PDB entry 8E6X | electron microscopy, 4.27 A resolution (low resolution: residue-level contacts below are approximate; hydrogen-bond / salt-bridge calls are withheld) | chains 6 and B of the 9 polymer chains in the assembly

Chain 6:
Molecule: T DNA
Sequence (60 nucleotides; row label = number of the first residue in the row):
     2 CCCTGTCTGG CGTCCTCTCA CCTATGATCA TGACGGTCGT CAGTGTGTAG ATGATTAGTT
Not modelled in the structure: 39-61

Chain B:
Protein: DNA-directed RNA polymerase subunit beta'
Organism: Escherichia coli
Notes: EC 2.7.7.6
UniProtKB: P0A8T7 (RPOC_ECOLI); residue numbers follow UniProt; this construct covers 1-1407
Amino-acid sequence (1407 residues; each row starts with the number of its first residue):
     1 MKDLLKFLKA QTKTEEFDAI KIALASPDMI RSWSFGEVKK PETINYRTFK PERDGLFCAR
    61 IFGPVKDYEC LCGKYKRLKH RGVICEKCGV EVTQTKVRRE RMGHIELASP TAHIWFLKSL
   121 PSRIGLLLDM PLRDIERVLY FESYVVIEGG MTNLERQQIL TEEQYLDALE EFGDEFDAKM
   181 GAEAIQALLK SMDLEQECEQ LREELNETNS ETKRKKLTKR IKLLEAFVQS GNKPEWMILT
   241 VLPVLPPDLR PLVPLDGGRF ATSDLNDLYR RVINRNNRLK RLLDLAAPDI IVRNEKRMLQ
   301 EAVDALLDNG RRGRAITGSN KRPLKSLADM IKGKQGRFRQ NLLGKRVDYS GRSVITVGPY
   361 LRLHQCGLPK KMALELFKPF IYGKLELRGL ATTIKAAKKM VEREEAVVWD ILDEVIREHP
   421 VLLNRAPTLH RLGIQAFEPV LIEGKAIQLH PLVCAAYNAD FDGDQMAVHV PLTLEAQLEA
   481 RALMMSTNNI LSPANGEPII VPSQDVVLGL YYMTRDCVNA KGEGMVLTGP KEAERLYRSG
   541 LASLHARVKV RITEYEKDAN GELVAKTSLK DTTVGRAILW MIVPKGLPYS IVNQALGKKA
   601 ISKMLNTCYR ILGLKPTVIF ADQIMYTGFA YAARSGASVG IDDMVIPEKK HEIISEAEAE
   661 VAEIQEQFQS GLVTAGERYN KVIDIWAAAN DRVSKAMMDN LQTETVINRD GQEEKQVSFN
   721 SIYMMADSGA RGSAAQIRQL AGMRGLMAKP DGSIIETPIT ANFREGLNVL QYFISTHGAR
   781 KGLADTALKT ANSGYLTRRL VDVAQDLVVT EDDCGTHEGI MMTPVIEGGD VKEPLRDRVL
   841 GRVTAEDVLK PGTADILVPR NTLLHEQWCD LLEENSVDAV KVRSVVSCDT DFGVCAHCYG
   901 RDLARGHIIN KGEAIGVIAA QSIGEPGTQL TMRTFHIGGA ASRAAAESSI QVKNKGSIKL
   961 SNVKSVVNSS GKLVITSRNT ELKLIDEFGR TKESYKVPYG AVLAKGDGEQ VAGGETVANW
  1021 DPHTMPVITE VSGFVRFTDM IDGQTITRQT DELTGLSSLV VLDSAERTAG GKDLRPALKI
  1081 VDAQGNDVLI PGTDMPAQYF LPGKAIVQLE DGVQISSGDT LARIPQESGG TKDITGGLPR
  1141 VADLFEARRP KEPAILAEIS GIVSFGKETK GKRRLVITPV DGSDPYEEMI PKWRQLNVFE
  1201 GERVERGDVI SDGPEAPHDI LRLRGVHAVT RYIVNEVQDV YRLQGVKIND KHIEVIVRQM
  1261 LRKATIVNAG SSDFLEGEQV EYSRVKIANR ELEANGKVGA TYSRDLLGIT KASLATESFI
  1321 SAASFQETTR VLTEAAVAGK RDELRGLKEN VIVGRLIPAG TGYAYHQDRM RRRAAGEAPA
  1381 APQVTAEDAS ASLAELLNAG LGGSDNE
Not modelled in the structure: 1-15, 934-947, 1127-1135, 1374-1407
Swiss-Prot annotation at these positions:
  - binding site (Zn(2+)): Cys70, Cys72, Cys85, Cys88, Cys814, Cys888, Cys895, Cys898
  - binding site (Mg(2+)): Asp460, Asp462, Asp464
  - modified residue: Lys983 (N6-acetyllysine)
  - mutagenesis: Gln504 (Q504P: Resistant to antibiotics salinamide A and B), Asn690 (N690D: Resistant to antibiotics salinamide A and B), Met697 (M697V: Resistant to antibiotics salinamide A and B), Ala735 (A735T: Resistant to antibiotics salinamide A and B), Arg738 (R738C/H/P/S: Resistant to antibiotics salinamide A and B), Ala748 (A748E: Resistant to antibiotics salinamide A and B), Pro758 (P758S/T: Resistant to antibiotics salinamide A and B), Phe763 (F763C: Resistant to antibiotics salinamide A and B), Ser775 (S775A: Resistant to antibiotics salinamide A and B), Ala779 (A779T/V: Resistant to antibiotics salinamide A and B), Arg780 (R780C: Resistant to antibiotics salinamide A and B), Gly782 (G782A/C: Resistant to antibiotics salinamide A and B), 1 further mutagenesis entry in UniProt
Disulfide bonds: Cys72-Cys88
Bound ions: Zn2+ site 1: Cys70, Cys85; Mg2+: Asp460, Asp462, Asp464 (shared with 1 residue of chain 7); Zn2+ site 2: Cys814, Cys888, Cys895, Cys898

How chain 6 and chain B interact:
Residue-residue contacts (28):
  DC2(6) - Ser210(B)
  DC3(6) - Thr212(B)
  DC4(6) - Lys1172(B)
  DC4(6) - Met1189(B)
  DT5(6) - Lys1172(B)
  DG11(6) - Arg311(B)
  DG11(6) - Glu1327(B)
  DG11(6) - Arg1330(B)
  DC12(6) - Tyr795(B)
  DC12(6) - Gln1326(B)
  DC12(6) - Glu1327(B)
  DG13(6) - Arg339(B)
  DG13(6) - Ala791(B)
  DG13(6) - Tyr795(B)
  DT14(6) - Lys334(B)
  DT14(6) - Ala787(B)
  DT14(6) - Thr790(B)
  DT14(6) - Ala791(B)
  DT14(6) - Tyr795(B)
  DC15(6) - Arg339(B)
  DC15(6) - Pro427(B)
  DC16(6) - Ala426(B)
  DT17(6) - Arg346(B)
  DT17(6) - Arg352(B)
  DC23(6) - Leu255(B)
  DC23(6) - Ser319(B)
  DT24(6) - Ser319(B)
  DT24(6) - Asn320(B)
Other interface residues (no listed pair), chain 6 (15 interface residues in all): DG10, DA25
Other interface residues (no listed pair), chain B (25 interface residues in all): Leu120, Gly794, Arg798, Gly1171

Overview:
15 residues of chain 6 and 25 residues of chain B are in contact. The Mg2+ site is built by Asp460(B),
Asp462(B) and Asp464(B). Curated annotation (UniProt) lists 8 Zn2+-binding residues, 3 Mg2+-binding residues
and 13 mutagenesis sites on chain B.
Chain 6 is T DNA and chain B is DNA-directed RNA polymerase subunit beta' (Escherichia coli); the structure,
Escherichia coli Rho-dependent transcription pre-termination complex containing 18 nt long RNA spacer,
lambda-tR1 rut RNA, Mg-ADP-BeF3 ..., was determined by electron microscopy (same publication as 8E3F, 8E3H,
8E5K, 8E5L, 8E5O, 8E5P and 3 further entries).
